Entry 3X1S (X-ray diffraction, 2.81 A resolution); this record covers chains F and J of the 10 polymer chains in the assembly.

== Chain F ==
Protein: Histone H4
Organism: Homo sapiens
UniProtKB: P62805 (H4_HUMAN); residues 1-102 here correspond to UniProt positions 2-103 (UniProt number = residue number + 1)
Sequence (102 residues; each row starts with the number of its first residue):
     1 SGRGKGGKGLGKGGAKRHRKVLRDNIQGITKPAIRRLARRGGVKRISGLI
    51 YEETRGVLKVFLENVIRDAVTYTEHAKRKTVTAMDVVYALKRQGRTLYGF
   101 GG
Unresolved in the structure: 1-18
Swiss-Prot annotation at these positions:
  - DNA-binding region: Lys16 to Lys20
  - modified residue: Ser1 (N-acetylserine), Arg3 (Asymmetric dimethylarginine), Lys5 (N6-(2-hydroxyisobutyryl)lysine), Lys8 (N6-(2-hydroxyisobutyryl)lysine), Lys12 (N6-(2-hydroxyisobutyryl)lysine), Lys16 (N6-(2-hydroxyisobutyryl)lysine), Lys20 (N6,N6,N6-trimethyllysine), Lys31 (N6-(2-hydroxyisobutyryl)lysine), Lys44 (N6-(2-hydroxyisobutyryl)lysine), Ser47 (Phosphoserine), Tyr51 (Phosphotyrosine), Lys59 (N6-(2-hydroxyisobutyryl)lysine), Lys77 (N6-(2-hydroxyisobutyryl)lysine), Lys79 (N6-(2-hydroxyisobutyryl)lysine), Thr80 (Phosphothreonine), Tyr88 (Phosphotyrosine), Lys91 (N6-(2-hydroxyisobutyryl)lysine)
  - cross-link (Glycyl lysine isopeptide (Lys-Gly)): Lys12 (interchain with G-Cter in SUMO2), Lys20 (interchain with G-Cter in SUMO2), Lys31 (interchain with G-Cter in SUMO2), Lys59 (interchain with G-Cter in SUMO2), Lys79 (interchain with G-Cter in SUMO2), Lys91 (interchain with G-Cter in SUMO2)

== Chain J ==
Molecule: 146-nt DNA strand
Sequence (146 nucleotides; each row starts with the number of its first residue):
   147 ATCAATATCCACCTGCAGATTCTACCAAAAGTGTATTTGGAAACTGCTCC
   197 ATCAAAAGGCATGTTCAGCTGAATTCAGCTGAACATGCCTTTTGATGGAG
   247 CAGTTTCCAAATACACTTTTGGTAGAATCTGCAGGTGGATATTGAT

== How chain F and chain J interact ==
Pairs across the interface (7; chain F residue first):
  Thr30(F) - DA207(J)  phosphate contact
  Thr30(F) - DT208(J)  phosphate contact
  Pro32(F) - DA207(J)  phosphate contact
  Pro32(F) - DT208(J)  phosphate contact
  Arg36(F) - DA207(J)  salt bridge to the phosphate
  Arg45(F) - DG214(J)  base contact
  Arg45(F) - DT216(J)  sugar contact
Other interface residues (no listed pair), chain F (7 interface residues in all): Lys31, Lys77, Thr80
Other interface residues (no listed pair), chain J (7 interface residues in all): DA187, DC196, DG217

== Summary ==
Chain F and chain J each contribute 7 residues to their interface, with 1 salt bridge. The salt-bridged pair
is Arg36(F)-DA207(J). From UniProt: a DNA-binding region on chain F.
Chain F is Histone H4 (Homo sapiens) and chain J is a 146-nt DNA strand; the structure, Crystal structure of
the nucleosome core particle, was determined by X-ray diffraction, deposited together with 3X1T, 3X1U and
3X1V.
